Entry 8X8L (electron microscopy, 2.70 A resolution); this record covers chains C and R of the 6 polymer chains in the assembly.

[Chain C]
Molecule: Cortistatin
UniProtKB: O00230 (CORT_HUMAN); residues 1-17 here correspond to UniProt positions 89-105 (UniProt number = residue number + 88)
Sequence (17 residues; numbered 1 to 17; the number before each row is that of its first residue):
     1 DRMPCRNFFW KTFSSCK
Not modelled in the structure: 1-4, 17
Disulfides: Cys-5/Cys-16

[Chain R]
Molecule: Somatostatin receptor type 5
Organism: Homo sapiens
UniProtKB: P35346 (SSR5_HUMAN); numbering as in UniProt (aligned over 1-364)
Sequence (364 residues; numbered 1 to 364; the number before each row is that of its first residue):
     1 MEPLFPASTP SWNASSPGAA SGGGDNRTLV GPAPSAGARA VLVPVLYLLV CAAGLGGNTL
    61 VIYVVLRFAK MKTVTNIYIL NLAVADVLYM LGLPFLATQN AASFWPFGPV LCRLVMTLDG
   121 VNQFTSVFCL TVMSVDRYLA VVHPLSSARW RRPRVAKLAS AAAWVLSLCM SLPLLVFADV
   181 QEGGTCNASW PEPVGLWGAV FIIYTAVLGF FAPLLVICLC YLLIVVKVRA AGVRVGCVRR
   241 RSERKVTRMV LVLVLVFAGC WLPFFTVNIV NLAVALPQEP ASAGLYFFVV ILSYANSCAN
   301 PVLYGFLSDN FRQSFQKVLC LRKGSGAKDA DATEPRPDRI RQQQEATPPA HRAAANGLMQ
   361 TSKL
Not modelled in the structure: 1-41, 236-239, 318-364
Construct notes: conflict Leu-253 (Val in P35346)
Disulfides: Cys-112/Cys-186

[Interface between chain C and chain R]
Contacting residue pairs - 34 pairs, chain C then chain R:
  Cys-5(C) / Glu-279(R)
  Arg-6(C) / Ser-103(R)
  Arg-6(C) / Glu-279(R)
  Phe-8(C) / Asn-268(R)
  Phe-8(C) / Asn-271(R)
  Phe-8(C) / Tyr-286(R)  hydrophobic
  Phe-8(C) / Val-290(R)  hydrophobic
  Phe-9(C) / Asn-187(R)
  Phe-9(C) / Ala-188(R)  hydrophobic
  Phe-9(C) / Trp-190(R)
  Phe-9(C) / Gly-198(R)
  Phe-9(C) / Phe-201(R)  hydrophobic
  Phe-9(C) / Ile-202(R)  hydrophobic
  Phe-9(C) / Asn-268(R)
  Trp-10(C) / Gln-123(R)
  Trp-10(C) / Thr-205(R)
  Trp-10(C) / Phe-264(R)
  Trp-10(C) / Asn-268(R)
  Lys-11(C) / Tyr-89(R)  hydrogen bond
  Lys-11(C) / Asp-119(R)  salt bridge
  Lys-11(C) / Phe-264(R)
  Lys-11(C) / Phe-287(R)
  Lys-11(C) / Val-290(R)
  Lys-11(C) / Tyr-294(R)  hydrogen bond
  Thr-12(C) / Leu-96(R)
  Thr-12(C) / Gln-99(R)
  Thr-12(C) / Cys-186(R)  hydrogen bond (side chain-backbone)
  Thr-12(C) / Asn-187(R)  hydrogen bond (backbone-side chain)
  Phe-13(C) / Asn-100(R)
  Phe-13(C) / Thr-185(R)  hydrogen bond (backbone-side chain)
  Phe-13(C) / Asn-187(R)
  Phe-13(C) / Ala-283(R)
  Phe-13(C) / Tyr-286(R)  hydrophobic
  Ser-14(C) / Asn-187(R)
Also at the interface, not in a pair above, chain C (10 interface residues in all): Ser-15
Also at the interface, not in a pair above, chain R (27 interface residues in all): Glu-182, Phe-265

[In short]
10 residues of chain C face 27 of chain R across their interface; the contacts include 5 hydrogen bonds and 1
salt bridge. Polar pairs include Lys-11(C)/Asp-119(R), Lys-11(C)/Tyr-89(R) and Lys-11(C)/Tyr-294(R).
Here chain C is Cortistatin and chain R is Somatostatin receptor type 5 (Homo sapiens). Entry 8X8L (Cryo-EM
structure of the cortistatin 17-bound Somatostatin receptor 5-Gi protein complex) was determined by electron
microscopy (same publication as 8X8N).
